Entry 7OXY (X-ray diffraction, 1.65 A resolution); this record covers chains A and B.

Chain A:
Molecule: Depupylase
Source organism: Acidothermus cellulolyticus
Notes: EC 3.4.-.-
UniProt: A0LU48 (DOP_ACIC1); numbering as in UniProt (aligned over 1-502)
Amino-acid sequence (508 residues; row label = number of the first residue in the row):
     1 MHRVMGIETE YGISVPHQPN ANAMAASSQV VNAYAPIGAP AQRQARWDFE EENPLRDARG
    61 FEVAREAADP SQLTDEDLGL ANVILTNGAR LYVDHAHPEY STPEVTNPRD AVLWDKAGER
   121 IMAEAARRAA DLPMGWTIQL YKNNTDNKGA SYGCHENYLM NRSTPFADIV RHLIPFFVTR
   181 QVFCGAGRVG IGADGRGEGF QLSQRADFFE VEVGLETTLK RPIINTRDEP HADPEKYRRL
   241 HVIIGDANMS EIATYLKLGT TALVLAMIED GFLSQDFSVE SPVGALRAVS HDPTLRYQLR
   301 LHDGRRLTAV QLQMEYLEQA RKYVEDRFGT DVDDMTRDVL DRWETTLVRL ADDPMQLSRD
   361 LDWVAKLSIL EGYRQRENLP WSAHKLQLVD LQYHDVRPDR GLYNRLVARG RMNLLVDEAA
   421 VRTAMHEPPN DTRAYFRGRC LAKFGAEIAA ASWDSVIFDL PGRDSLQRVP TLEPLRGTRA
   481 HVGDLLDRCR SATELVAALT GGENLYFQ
Not modelled in the structure: 36-43, 51-77
Differences from the reference sequence: expression tag (503-508)
Curated features (UniProtKB/Swiss-Prot):
  - active site: D94 (Proton acceptor)
  - binding site (Mg(2+)): E8, Y92, E99, H155, H241
  - binding site (ATP): S101, T102, N157, R239
  - mutagenesis: E8 (E8A: Abolishes depupylation and deamidation activities), E10 (E10A: Abolishes depupylation and deamidation activities), Y92 (Y92A: Reduces depupylation but not deamidation activity), D94 (D94A: Abolishes depupylation and deamidation activities), H97 (H97A: Reduces depupylation but not deamidation activity), Q139 (Q139E: Abolishes depupylation), H155 (H155A: Abolishes depupylation but not deamidation activity), R205 (R205A: Impairs depupylation and significantly slows deamidation), R221 (R221A: Abolishes depupylation and deamidation activities), H241 (H241A: Abolishes depupylation and deamidation activities), R400 (R400E: Abolishes depupylation)
Bound ions: Mg2+ site 1: E8 (together with AMP-PCP); Mg2+ site 2: E8, Y92, E99 (together with AMP-PCP); Mg2+ site 3: E10, D94, E99 (shared with Q71(B) of chain B)
Ligand contacts: AMP-PCP (ACP; phosphomethylphosphonic acid adenylate ester): V4, M5, G6, I7, E8, R90, Y92, D94, E99, S101, T102, P103, E104, N157, Y158, L159, R227, P230, H231, A232, R239, H241, R433, W453, P474
From the paper describing this entry:
  - contacts within the chain: W47-R90, W47-W453 (hydrophobic contact)
  - Mg2+ coordination: E8, E10, Y92, E99, H155, H241
  - catalytic residues: D94 (proposed by the authors, not directly observed)

Chain B:
Molecule: Prokaryotic ubiquitin-like protein Pup
UniProt: A0LU49 (PUP_ACIC1); residues 44-71 here = UniProt positions 44-71
Amino-acid sequence (28 residues; each row starts with the number of its first residue):
    44 DAILDEIDDV LEENAEEFVR SYIQKGGQ
Differences from the reference sequence: conflict Q71 (Glu in A0LU49)
Bound ions: Mg2+: Q71 (shared with E10(A), D94(A), E99(A) of chain A)
From the paper describing this entry:
  - conformationally variable residues (order/disorder transition): D44 to V53, N57 to S64

Chain A / chain B interface:
Contacting residue pairs (75; chain A residue first):
  E10(A) with G70(B); Q71(B), hydrogen bond (side chain-backbone)
  G12(A) with Y65(B); Q67(B)
  I13(A) with Y65(B); Q67(B), hydrogen bond (backbone-side chain)
  H17(A) with E60(B), salt bridge
  D94(A) with Q71(B)
  A96(A) with K68(B)
  H97(A) with Q67(B); K68(B), hydrogen bond (side chain-backbone)
  Q139(A) with E55(B)
  Y141(A) with F61(B); Y65(B), hydrophobic
  N143(A) with Y65(B)
  T145(A) with Y65(B)
  D146(A) with Y65(B); I66(B); Q67(B), hydrogen bond (side chain-backbone)
  K148(A) with V62(B), hydrogen bond (side chain-backbone); R63(B); Y65(B), hydrogen bond (side chain-backbone); I66(B)
  A150(A) with Q67(B)
  S151(A) with G69(B); G70(B), hydrogen bond (backbone-backbone); Q71(B)
  Y152(A) with Y65(B), hydrogen bond; Q67(B); G70(B); Q71(B)
  G153(A) with Q71(B)
  H155(A) with Q71(B), hydrogen bond (side chain-backbone)
  R205(A) with Q71(B), hydrogen bond (side chain-backbone)
  T217(A) with Q71(B), hydrogen bond
  T218(A) with G70(B)
  R221(A) with G70(B), hydrogen bond (side chain-backbone); Q71(B), hydrogen bond (side chain-backbone)
  I369(A) with L47(B)
  G372(A) with L47(B)
  Y373(A) with L47(B), hydrogen bond (side chain-backbone); I50(B); D51(B), hydrogen bond
  R376(A) with D44(B), hydrogen bond (side chain-backbone); L47(B); D48(B), salt bridge; D51(B), salt bridge
  H384(A) with E59(B); V62(B)
  K385(A) with D51(B), salt bridge; L54(B)
  Q387(A) with V62(B)
  L388(A) with L54(B), hydrophobic; E55(B); A58(B), hydrophobic; F61(B), hydrophobic; V62(B)
  L391(A) with F61(B), hydrophobic; Y65(B), hydrophobic
  Q392(A) with V53(B), hydrogen bond (side chain-backbone); L54(B); E55(B), hydrogen bond (side chain-backbone)
  R397(A) with E55(B), salt bridge
  D399(A) with V53(B)
  R400(A) with V53(B), hydrogen bond (side chain-backbone); L54(B), hydrogen bond (side chain-backbone); E55(B)
  L402(A) with I50(B), hydrophobic; V53(B), hydrophobic
  R405(A) with E49(B), salt bridge; V53(B)
  L406(A) with I46(B), hydrophobic
  R409(A) with I46(B); E49(B), salt bridge
  R411(A) with I46(B)
Also at the interface, not in a pair above, chain A (46 interface residues in all): S14, H95, E99, R227, V389, D395
Interface features reported in the paper:
  - residue pairs: F208(A)-Q71(B), T217(A)-Q71(B) (hydrogen bond)

Summary:
Chain A and chain B form an interface of 46 and 23 residues respectively; the contacts include 20 hydrogen
bonds and 7 salt bridges. Among the polar pairs are H17(A)-E60(B), R376(A)-D48(B) and R376(A)-D51(B). The
authors report a contact between F208(A) and Q71(B); a hydrogen bond between T217(A) and Q71(B). From the
paper: the catalytic residue D94(A); Mg2+ coordination by E8(A), E10(A) and Y92(A) among others.
Here chain A is Depupylase (Acidothermus cellulolyticus) and chain B is Prokaryotic ubiquitin-like protein
Pup. Entry 7OXY (Crystal structure of depupylase Dop in complex with Pup and AMP-PCP) was determined by X-ray
diffraction (same publication as 7OXV, 7OY3, 7OYF and 7OYH).
